8TQK - chains D and B of the 9 polymer chains in the assembly; structure by electron microscopy, 3.20 A resolution.

Chain D:
Protein: Heavy chain Fab rPIV3-18
From: Homo sapiens
Notes: antibody fragment or engineered binder
Chain sequence (224 residues; numbered 1 to 216 plus 8 insertion-coded residues; the number before each row is that of its first residue; a row labelled like 82A-82C holds insertion residues (82A, then the next letters in order)):
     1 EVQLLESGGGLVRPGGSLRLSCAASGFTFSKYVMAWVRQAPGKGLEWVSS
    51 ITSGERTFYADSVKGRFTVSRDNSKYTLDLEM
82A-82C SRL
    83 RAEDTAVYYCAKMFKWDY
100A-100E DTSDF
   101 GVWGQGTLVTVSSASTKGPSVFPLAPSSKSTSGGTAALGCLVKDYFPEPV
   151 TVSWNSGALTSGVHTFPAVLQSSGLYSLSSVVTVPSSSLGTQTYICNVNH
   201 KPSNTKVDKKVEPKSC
Not modelled in the structure: 1, 110-216
Disulfides: Cys22-Cys92

Chain B:
Protein: Fusion glycoprotein F0
From: Human respirovirus 3
UniProt: A0A059QA82 (A0A059QA82_9MONO); numbering as in UniProt (aligned over 19-481)
Chain sequence (516 residues; each row starts with the number of its first residue):
    19 QIDITKLQHVGVLVNSPKGMKISQNFETRYLILSLIPKIEDSNSCGDQQI
    69 KQYKRLLDRLIIPLYDGLKLQKDVIVTNQESNENTDPRTERFFGGVIGTI
   119 ALGVATSAQITAAVALVEAKQAKSDIEKLKEAIRDTNKAVQSVCSSVGNC
   169 IVAIKSVQDYVNKEIVPSIARLGCEAAGLQLGIALTQHYSELTNCFGDNI
   219 GSLQEKGIKLQCIASLYRTNITEIFTTSTVDKYDIYDLLFTESIKVRVID
   269 VDLNDYSITLQVRLPLLTRLLNTQIYKVDSISYNIQNREWYIPLPSHIMT
   319 KGAFLGGADVKECIEAFSSYICPSDPGFVLNHEMESCLSGNISQCPRTTV
   369 TSDIVPRYAFVNGGVVANCITTTCTCNGIGNRINQPPDQGVKIITHKECN
   419 TIGINGMLFNTNKEGTLAFYTPDDITLNNSVALDPIDISIELNKVKSDLE
   469 ESKEWYRRSNQKLSAIEDKIEEILSKIYHIENEIARIKKLIGEAPGSENL
   519 YFQGGSGSHHHHHHHH
Not modelled in the structure: 96-113, 162-168, 216-224, 438-442, 473-534
Disulfides: Cys63-Cys192, Cys213-Cys230, Cys331-Cys340, Cys355-Cys363, Cys387-Cys392, Cys394-Cys417
Construct notes: engineered mutation Cys162 (Gln in A0A059QA82), Cys168 (Leu in A0A059QA82), Cys213 (Ile in A0A059QA82), Cys230 (Gly in A0A059QA82), Val463 (Ala in A0A059QA82), Tyr474 (Ile in A0A059QA82); expression tag (482-534)

Chain D / chain B interface:
Residue-residue contacts (12; chain D residue first):
  Val33(D) - Asn61(B)
  Thr52(D) - Asp59(B)
  Ser53(D) - Asp59(B)
  Phe58(D) - Ala188(B)  hydrophobic
  Lys97(D) - Ser62(B)
  Trp98(D) - Asn61(B)
  Trp98(D) - Ser62(B)
  Trp98(D) - Cys63(B)  hydrophobic
  Trp98(D) - Asp65(B)
  Trp98(D) - Cys192(B)  hydrophobic
  Asp99(D) - Ser62(B)  hydrogen bond
  Asp99(D) - Asp65(B)
Other interface residues (no listed pair), chain D (11 interface residues in all): Gly54, Arg56, Phe96, Tyr100
Other interface residues (no listed pair), chain B (10 interface residues in all): Ser60, Gln66, Ile187

Summary:
The interface between chain D and chain B involves 11 residues on one side and 10 on the other, with 1
hydrogen bond. The hydrogen-bonded pair is Asp99(D)-Ser62(B).
Here chain D is Heavy chain Fab rPIV3-18 (Homo sapiens) and chain B is Fusion glycoprotein F0 (Human
respirovirus 3). Entry 8TQK (Human parainfluenza virus type 3 prefusion F trimer in complex with rPIV3-18 Fab)
was determined by electron microscopy, deposited together with 8TQI.
